PDB entry 1YEI | X-ray diffraction, 1.90 A resolution | chains L and H

[Chain L]
Molecule: Protein (ig antibody D2.3 (light chain))
Source organism: Mus musculus
Notes: fragment: antigen binding domain; antibody fragment or engineered binder
Sequence (219 residues; numbered 1 to 214 plus 5 insertion-coded residues; the number before each row is that of its first residue; a row labelled like 27A-27E holds insertion residues (27A, then the next letters in order)):
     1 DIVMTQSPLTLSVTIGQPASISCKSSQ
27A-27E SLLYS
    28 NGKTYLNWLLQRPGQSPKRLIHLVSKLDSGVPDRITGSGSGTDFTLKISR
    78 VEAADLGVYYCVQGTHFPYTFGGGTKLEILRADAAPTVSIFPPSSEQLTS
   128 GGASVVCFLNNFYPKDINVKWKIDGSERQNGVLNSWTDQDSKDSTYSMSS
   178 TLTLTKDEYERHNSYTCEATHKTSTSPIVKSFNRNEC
Disulfide bonds: Cys23-Cys88, Cys134-Cys194
Metal / ion sites: Zn2+ site 1: His49 (shared with Asp100C(H) of chain H); Zn2+ site 2 near Asp60 (its only coordinating residue here); Zn2+ site 3: His93 (shared with Asp181(H) of chain H); Zn2+ site 4: Asp151, His189
Residues lining bound ligands: para-nitrophenylphosphonobutanoyl-glycine (PGG): Tyr27D, Tyr32, Asn34, Val89, Gln90, Gly91, Thr92, Phe94, Tyr96, Phe98

[Chain H]
Molecule: Protein (ig antibody D2.3 (heavy chain))
Source organism: Mus musculus
Notes: fragment: antigen binding domain; antibody fragment or engineered binder
Sequence (222 residues; each row starts with the number of its first residue; note: 11 numbers in that range are skipped by the numbering (no residue carries them; nothing is unmodelled there); a row labelled like 82A-82C holds insertion residues (82A, then the next letters in order)):
     1 EMQLQQSGAELLRPGTSVKLSCKTSGYIFTSYWIHWVKQRSGQGLEWIAR
    51 IY
   52A P
    53 GTGSTYYNEKFKGKATLTADKSSSTAYMQL
82A-82C STL
    83 KSEDSAVYFCTRWGFIPV
100A-100F REDYVM
   101 DYWGQGTLVTVSSAKTTAPSVYPLAPVCGDTTGSSVTLGCLVKGYFPEPV
   151 TL
   154 TW
   160 NSGSLSSG
   169 VHTFPAVLQS
   181 DLYTLSSSVTVTSS
   196 TWP
   200 SQSIT
   206 CNVAHPASSTKVDKKIEP
Disulfide bonds: Cys22-Cys92, Cys140-Cys206
Metal / ion sites: Zn2+ site 1: Asp100C (shared with His49(L) of chain L); Zn2+ site 2: Asp181 (shared with His93(L) of chain L)
Residues lining bound ligands: para-nitrophenylphosphonobutanoyl-glycine (PGG): His35, Val37, Trp47, Arg50, Thr93, Trp95, Phe97, Tyr100D, Trp103

[Chain L / chain H interface]
Contacting residue pairs - 84 pairs, chain L then chain H:
  Asn28(L) with Glu100B(H)
  Lys30(L) with Glu100B(H), salt bridge
  Tyr32(L) with Phe97(H), hydrophobic; Tyr100D(H)
  Asn34(L) with Trp95(H); Tyr100D(H)
  Leu36(L) with Trp95(H), hydrophobic
  Gln38(L) with Gln39(H), hydrogen bond
  Ser43(L) with Phe91(H); Trp103(H); Gly104(H), hydrogen bond (side chain-backbone); Gln105(H)
  Pro44(L) with Trp103(H), hydrogen bond (backbone-side chain)
  Lys45(L) with Met100F(H); Asp101(H), salt bridge
  Arg46(L) with Trp95(H), hydrogen bond (side chain-backbone); Tyr100D(H); Val100E(H), hydrogen bond (side chain-backbone); Asp101(H), salt bridge
  His49(L) with Asp100C(H), salt bridge; Tyr100D(H)
  Leu50(L) with Glu100B(H)
  Val85(L) with Gln43(H)
  Tyr87(L) with Gln39(H), hydrogen bond; Gly42(H); Gln43(H), hydrogen bond (side chain-backbone); Leu45(H), hydrophobic
  Phe94(L) with Trp47(H), hydrophobic; Tyr59(H)
  Pro95(L) with Asn60(H)
  Tyr96(L) with Trp47(H); Arg50(H), hydrogen bond
  Phe98(L) with Leu45(H); Glu46(H); Trp47(H)
  Gly100(L) with Gln43(H), hydrogen bond (backbone-side chain)
  Gly101(L) with Gln43(H)
  Ser116(L) with Gly129(H); Thr131(H); Thr137(H), hydrogen bond
  Ile117(L) with Val127(H); Cys128(H), hydrophobic; Gly129(H), hydrogen bond (backbone-backbone)
  Phe118(L) with Leu124(H); Ala125(H); Pro126(H); Gly129(H); Thr137(H)
  Pro119(L) with Val127(H)
  Ser121(L) with Tyr122(H); Pro123(H)
  Glu123(L) with Tyr122(H); Pro123(H); Lys219(H)
  Gln124(L) with Tyr122(H); Lys143(H)
  Ser131(L) with Leu141(H); Lys143(H), hydrogen bond
  Phe135(L) with Phe172(H), hydrophobic; Ser186(H); Ser187(H); Ser188(H)
  Asn137(L) with His170(H), hydrogen bond; Phe172(H); Ser188(H)
  Asn138(L) with His170(H)
  Val159(L) with Gln177(H)
  Leu160(L) with Val175(H), hydrophobic; Gln177(H)
  Asn161(L) with Val175(H)
  Ser162(L) with Phe172(H); Pro173(H), hydrogen bond (side chain-backbone); Val175(H)
  Trp163(L) with Pro173(H)
  Thr164(L) with Phe172(H)
  Ser174(L) with His170(H), hydrogen bond; Phe172(H)
  Met175(L) with Phe172(H)
  Ser176(L) with Phe172(H); Ser186(H), hydrogen bond
  Thr180(L) with Lys143(H)
  Lys207(L) with Cys128(H), hydrogen bond (side chain-backbone)
  Ser208(L) with Cys128(H), hydrogen bond (backbone-side chain)
  Phe209(L) with Cys128(H), hydrophobic
Other interface residues (no listed pair), chain L (51 interface residues in all): Asp55, Thr102, Lys103, Thr114, Ser127, Val133, Thr178
Other interface residues (no listed pair), chain H (50 interface residues in all): His35, Val37, Gly44, Tyr58, Leu138, Gly139, Thr171, Thr184

[Summary]
Chain L and chain H form an interface of 51 and 50 residues respectively, with 18 hydrogen bonds and 4 salt
bridges. Polar pairs include Lys30(L)-Glu100B(H), Lys45(L)-Asp101(H) and Arg46(L)-Asp101(H).
Para-nitrophenylphosphonobutanoyl-glycine is bound between chain L and chain H.
Here chain L is Protein (ig antibody D2.3 (light chain)) and chain H is Protein (ig antibody D2.3 (heavy
chain)), both from Mus musculus. Entry 1YEI (Catalytic antibody D2.3 complex) was determined by X-ray
diffraction (same publication as 1YEJ and 1YEK).
